Entry 4BY9 (solution NMR); this record covers chains A and I of the 18 polymer chains in the assembly.

Chain A:
Molecule: Ssr26
Sequence (72 nucleotides; each row starts with the number of its first residue):
     1 GCGAGCAAUG AUGAGUGAUG GGCGAACUGA GCUCGAAAGA GCAAUGAUGA GUGAUGGGCG
    61 AACUGAGCUC GC

Chain I:
Name: NOP5/NOP56 related protein
From: Pyrococcus furiosus
UniProtKB: Q8U4M1 (Q8U4M1_PYRFU); residues 1-366 here correspond to UniProt positions 4-369 (UniProt number = residue number + 3)
Sequence (366 residues; each row starts with the number of its first residue):
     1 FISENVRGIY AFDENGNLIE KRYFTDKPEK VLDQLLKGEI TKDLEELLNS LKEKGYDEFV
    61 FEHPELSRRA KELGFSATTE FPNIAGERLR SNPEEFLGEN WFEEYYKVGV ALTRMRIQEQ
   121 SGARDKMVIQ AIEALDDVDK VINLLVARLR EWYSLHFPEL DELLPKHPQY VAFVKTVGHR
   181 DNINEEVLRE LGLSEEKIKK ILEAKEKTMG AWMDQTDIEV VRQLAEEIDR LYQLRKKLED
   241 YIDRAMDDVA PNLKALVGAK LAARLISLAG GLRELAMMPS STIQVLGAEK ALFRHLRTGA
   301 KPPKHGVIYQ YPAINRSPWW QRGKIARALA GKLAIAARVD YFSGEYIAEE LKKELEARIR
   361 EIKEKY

How chain A and chain I interact:
Contacting residue pairs (52; chain A residue first):
  G20(A) / Lys-290(I)  phosphate contact
  G21(A) / Lys-290(I)  phosphate contact
  G21(A) / Phe-293(I)  base contact
  G22(A) / Glu-289(I)  phosphate contact
  G22(A) / Lys-290(I)  phosphate contact
  G22(A) / Phe-293(I)  base contact
  C23(A) / Leu-292(I)  phosphate contact
  C23(A) / Arg-297(I)  base contact
  G24(A) / Leu-296(I)  base contact
  G24(A) / Arg-297(I)  base contact
  A25(A) / Leu-296(I)  base contact
  C27(A) / Ser-281(I)  base contact
  C27(A) / Gln-284(I)  base contact
  U28(A) / Arg-327(I)  base contact
  G29(A) / Ser-281(I)  base contact
  C32(A) / Lys-365(I)  base contact
  C32(A) / Tyr-366(I)  sugar contact
  U33(A) / Glu-364(I)  sugar contact
  U33(A) / Lys-365(I)  sugar contact
  U33(A) / Tyr-366(I)  sugar contact
  C34(A) / Glu-364(I)  sugar contact
  G41(A) / Lys-365(I)  base contact
  C42(A) / Glu-361(I)  sugar contact
  C42(A) / Lys-365(I)  base contact
  G46(A) / Arg-327(I)  sugar contact
  G46(A) / Gly-331(I)  phosphate contact
  G46(A) / Lys-332(I)  phosphate contact
  A47(A) / Arg-327(I)  phosphate contact
  A47(A) / Ala-328(I)  phosphate contact
  A47(A) / Arg-358(I)  phosphate contact
  A47(A) / Tyr-366(I)  phosphate contact
  U48(A) / Lys-324(I)  phosphate contact
  U48(A) / Arg-327(I)  phosphate contact
  U48(A) / Arg-358(I)  phosphate contact
  U48(A) / Tyr-366(I)  phosphate contact
  G49(A) / Lys-324(I)  phosphate contact
  G49(A) / Arg-327(I)  base contact
  A50(A) / Gln-284(I)  base contact
  A50(A) / Lys-301(I)  phosphate contact
  A50(A) / Pro-302(I)  sugar contact
  A50(A) / Lys-304(I)  base contact
  A50(A) / Gly-323(I)  base contact
  A50(A) / Arg-327(I)  base contact
  G51(A) / Ala-291(I)  sugar contact
  G51(A) / Lys-301(I)  phosphate contact
  G51(A) / Pro-302(I)  sugar contact
  G51(A) / Pro-303(I)  sugar contact
  G51(A) / Lys-304(I)  phosphate contact
  G51(A) / His-305(I)  base contact
  G51(A) / Tyr-309(I)  base contact
  G51(A) / Arg-322(I)  base contact
  U52(A) / Arg-294(I)  phosphate contact
Also at the interface, not in a pair above, chain A (23 interface residues in all): G31, U45
Also at the interface, not in a pair above, chain I (29 interface residues in all): Ile-335

In short:
Chain A and chain I form an interface of 23 and 29 residues respectively.
Chain A is Ssr26 and chain I is NOP5/NOP56 related protein (Pyrococcus furiosus); the structure, The structure
of the Box CD enzyme reveals regulation of rRNA methylation, was determined by solution NMR.
